Entry 4R7M (X-ray diffraction, 2.85 A resolution); this record covers chains A and B of the 6 polymer chains in the assembly.

[Chain A (and B)]
Molecule: M17 leucyl aminopeptidase
From: Plasmodium falciparum 3D7
Notes: chain B of this document is another copy of the same molecule, construct and numbering; everything in this record applies to it too
Reference sequence: Q8IL11 (Q8IL11_PLAF7); residue numbers follow UniProt; this construct covers 84-605
Sequence (528 residues; numbered 84 to 611; the number before each row is that of its first residue):
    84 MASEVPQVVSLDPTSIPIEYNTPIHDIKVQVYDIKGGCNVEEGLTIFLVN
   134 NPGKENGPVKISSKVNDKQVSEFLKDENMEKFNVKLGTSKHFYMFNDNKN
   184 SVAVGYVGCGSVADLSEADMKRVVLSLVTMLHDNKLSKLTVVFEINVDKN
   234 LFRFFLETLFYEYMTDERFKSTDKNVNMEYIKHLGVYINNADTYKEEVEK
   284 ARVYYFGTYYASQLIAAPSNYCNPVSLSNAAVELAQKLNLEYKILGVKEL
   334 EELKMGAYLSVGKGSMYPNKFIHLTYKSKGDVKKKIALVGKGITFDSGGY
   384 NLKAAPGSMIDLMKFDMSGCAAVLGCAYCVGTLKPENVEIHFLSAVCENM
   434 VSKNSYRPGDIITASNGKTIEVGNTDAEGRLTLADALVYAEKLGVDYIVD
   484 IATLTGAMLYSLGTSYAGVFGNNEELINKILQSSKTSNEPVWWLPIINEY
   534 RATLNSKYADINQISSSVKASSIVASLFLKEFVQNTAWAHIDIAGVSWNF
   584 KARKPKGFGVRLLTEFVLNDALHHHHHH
Unresolved in the structure: 84-85, 260-261, 604-611 (chain B: 84-85, 258-261, 602-611)
Sequence notes: engineered mutation Gln152 (Asn in Q8IL11), Gln515 (Asn in Q8IL11), Gln546 (Asn in Q8IL11); expression tag (606-611)
Swiss-Prot annotation at these positions:
  - region: Asn384 to Ser401 (L13 loop)
  - active site: Lys386, Arg463
  - binding site (a peptide): Lys374, Asp379, Lys386, Asp399, Asp459
  - binding site (Zn(2+)): Lys374, Asp379, Asp394, Met396, Asp399, Asp459, Glu461
  - site: Lys386 (Essential for hexamer stabilization)
  - mutagenesis: Asp379 (D379A: 6.5-fold reduction in catalytic efficiency in the presence of Co(2+); 854-fold reduction in catalytic efficiency in the presence of Mn(2+); substrate affinity is slightly reduced ...), Lys386 (K386A: 100-fold decrease in catalytic efficiency. 2-fold decrease in substrate affinity. Loss of hexamer formation with formation of dimers and trimers), Ala387 (A387P: 16-fold decrease in catalytic efficiency. No effect on hexamer formation), Ala388 to Gly390 (8-fold decrease in catalytic efficiency. 3-fold decrease in substrate affinity. No effect on hexamer formation), Ala388 to Pro389 (13-fold decrease in catalytic efficiency. 1.5-fold decrease in substrate affinity. No effect on hexamer formation), Asp394 (D394A: 7.5-fold increase in catalytic efficiency. No effect on hexamer formation. 1.7-fold increase in substrate affinity), Glu461 (E461L: 6.5-fold reduction in catalytic efficiency in the presence of Co(2+); 854-fold reduction in catalytic efficiency in the presence of Mn(2+); substrate affinity is slightly reduced ...), Trp525 (W525A: Loss of catalytic activity and impairs oligomerization; when associated with A-533), Tyr533 (Y533A: Loss of catalytic activity and impairs oligomerization; when associated with A-525)
Bound ions: Zn2+ site 1: Lys374, Asp379, Asp399, Glu461 (together with 3MW); Zn2+ site 2: Asp379, Asp459, Glu461 (together with 3MW)
Small-molecule neighbours:
  - 3MW (4-amino-N-{(1R)-2-(hydroxyamino)-2-oxo-1-[4-(1H-pyrazol-1-yl)phenyl]ethyl}benzamide): Lys374, Asp379, Lys386, Ser391, Met392, Leu395, Met396, Phe398, Asp399, Asn457, Asp459, Ala460, Glu461, Gly462, Arg463, Thr486, Leu487, Thr488, Gly489, Leu492, Ile547, Ser554, Ala577, Phe583
  - carbonate ion (CO3): Lys374, Ala460, Glu461, Gly462, Arg463, Leu487, Thr488, Ala558

[How chain A and chain B interact]
Contacting residue pairs (66; chain A residue first):
  Glu334(A) - Val92(B)
  Glu334(A) - Ser93(B)  hydrogen bond (side chain-backbone)
  Glu334(A) - Leu94(B)
  Lys337(A) - Leu94(B)
  Gly339(A) - Leu94(B)
  Leu342(A) - Leu94(B)  hydrophobic
  Lys346(A) - Val91(B)
  Lys346(A) - Asp95(B)  salt bridge
  Tyr383(A) - Ser380(B)
  Tyr383(A) - Leu385(B)
  Tyr383(A) - Ile393(B)
  Tyr383(A) - Met433(B)
  Tyr383(A) - Val434(B)  hydrogen bond (side chain-backbone)
  Asn384(A) - Ile393(B)
  Leu385(A) - Leu385(B)  hydrophobic
  Val434(A) - Val434(B)  hydrophobic
  Ser435(A) - Met433(B)
  Ser435(A) - Val434(B)
  Lys436(A) - Lys346(B)
  Lys436(A) - Gly347(B)
  Lys436(A) - Ser348(B)
  Lys436(A) - Met349(B)
  Lys436(A) - Val434(B)
  Lys436(A) - Ser435(B)
  Lys436(A) - Asn437(B)  hydrogen bond
  Asn437(A) - Val91(B)
  Asn437(A) - Met349(B)
  Arg440(A) - Ser302(B)
  Arg440(A) - Asn303(B)
  Arg440(A) - Tyr350(B)
  Arg440(A) - Phe378(B)
  Arg440(A) - Glu431(B)  salt bridge
  Arg440(A) - Met433(B)
  Pro441(A) - Phe378(B)
  Pro441(A) - Asp394(B)
  Gly442(A) - Pro301(B)
  Gly442(A) - Asp394(B)
  Asp443(A) - Pro301(B)
  Asp443(A) - Ser302(B)
  Asp443(A) - Asn303(B)  hydrogen bond (side chain-backbone)
  Ile444(A) - Phe252(B)  hydrophobic
  Ile444(A) - Pro301(B)  hydrophobic
  Ile444(A) - Asn303(B)  hydrogen bond (backbone-side chain)
  Ile444(A) - Tyr304(B)
  Gly450(A) - Ser254(B)
  Thr452(A) - Phe252(B)  hydrogen bond (side chain-backbone)
  Thr452(A) - Ser254(B)
  Glu454(A) - Lys397(B)  salt bridge
  Gly456(A) - Asp394(B)
  Asn538(A) - Arg586(B)  hydrogen bond (backbone-side chain)
  Ser539(A) - Lys253(B)  hydrogen bond (backbone-side chain)
  Lys540(A) - Lys253(B)
  Lys540(A) - Ala585(B)
  Lys540(A) - Arg586(B)
  Tyr541(A) - Asp249(B)
  Tyr541(A) - Phe252(B)
  Tyr541(A) - Lys253(B)  hydrogen bond (backbone-backbone)
  Tyr541(A) - Ala299(B)
  Tyr541(A) - Arg586(B)
  Tyr541(A) - Lys587(B)
  Tyr541(A) - Pro588(B)
  Ala542(A) - Phe252(B)
  Ala542(A) - Lys253(B)  hydrogen bond (backbone-side chain)
  Asp543(A) - Lys253(B)
  Asp543(A) - Ser254(B)  hydrogen bond (side chain-backbone)
  Asp543(A) - Thr255(B)  hydrogen bond (side chain-backbone)
Also at the interface, not in a pair above, chain A (31 interface residues in all): Val330, Met338, Ala387, Ser438
Also at the interface, not in a pair above, chain B (37 interface residues in all): Ala387, Trp581

[In short]
31 residues of chain A face 37 of chain B across their interface, with 12 hydrogen bonds and 3 salt bridges.
Polar contacts include Lys346(A)-Asp95(B), Arg440(A)-Glu431(B) and Glu454(A)-Lys397(B). Bound to chain A:
carbonate ion and compound 3MW.
Chain A and chain B are both M17 leucyl aminopeptidase (Plasmodium falciparum 3D7); the structure, Structure
of the m17 leucyl aminopeptidase from malaria complexed with a hydroxamic acid-based inhibitor, was determined
by X-ray diffraction (same publication as 4R5T, 4R5V, 4R5X, 4R6T and 4R76).
